PDB entry 5TSJ | electron microscopy, 8.70 A resolution (very low resolution: no residue pairs are listed; an interface is given only as per-side residue counts) | chains O and Z of the 28 polymer chains in the assembly

== Chain O (and Z) ==
Protein: Vacuolar type ATP synthase subunit
Source organism: Thermus thermophilus (strain HB8 / ATCC 27634 / DSM 579)
Notes: chain Z of this document is another copy of the same molecule, construct and numbering; everything in this record applies to it too
Reference sequence: P74900 (P74900_THETH); residues -18 to 80 here correspond to UniProt positions 1-99 (UniProt number = residue number + 19)
Amino-acid sequence (99 residues; each row starts with the number of its first residue; numbers below 1 keep their minus sign (Met-18 is residue -18)):
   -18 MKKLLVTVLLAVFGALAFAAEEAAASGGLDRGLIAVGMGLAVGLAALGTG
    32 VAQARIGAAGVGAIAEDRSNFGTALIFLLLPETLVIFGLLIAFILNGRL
Unresolved in the structure: -18 to 0

== Chain O / chain Z interface ==
At this resolution (9 A) residue pairs are not listed: 6 residues of chain O and 7 of chain Z lie at the interface.

== Summary ==
6 residues of chain O face 7 of chain Z across their interface.
Both chains are Vacuolar type ATP synthase subunit (Thermus thermophilus (strain HB8 / ATCC 27634 / DSM 579)).
Entry 5TSJ (Thermus thermophilus V/A-ATPase bound to VH dAbs) was determined by electron microscopy.
